Entry 7JWJ (X-ray diffraction, 3.25 A resolution); this record covers chains D and E of the 5 polymer chains in the assembly.

# Chain D
Molecule: B17.C1 TCR alpha chain
Organism: Mus musculus
Chain sequence (204 residues; each row starts with the number of its first residue; note: 18 numbers in that range are skipped by the numbering (no residue carries them; nothing is unmodelled there); numbering starts at 0):
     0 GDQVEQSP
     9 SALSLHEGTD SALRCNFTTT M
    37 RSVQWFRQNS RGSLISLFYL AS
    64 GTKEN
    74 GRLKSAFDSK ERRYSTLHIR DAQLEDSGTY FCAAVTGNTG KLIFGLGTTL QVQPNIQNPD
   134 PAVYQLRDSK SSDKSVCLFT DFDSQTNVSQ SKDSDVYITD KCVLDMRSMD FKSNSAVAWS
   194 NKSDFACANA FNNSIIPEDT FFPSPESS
Unresolved in the structure: 0-1, 216-221
Disulfide bonds: Cys23-Cys105, Cys150-Cys200

# Chain E
Molecule: B17.C1 TCR beta chain
Organism: Mus musculus
Chain sequence (245 residues; numbered 1 to 258; 13 numbers in that range are skipped by the numbering (no residue carries them; nothing is unmodelled there); the number before each row is that of its first residue):
     1 DTTVKQNPRY KLARVGKPVN LICSQTMNH
    37 DTMYWYQKKP NQAPKLLLFY YD
    63 KILNREADTF
    74 EKFQSSRP
    83 NNSFCSLYIG SAGLEYSAMY LCASSRGTIH SNTEVFFGKG TRLTVVEDLK NVFPPEVAVF
   143 EPSEAEISHT QKATLVCLAT GFYPDHVELS WWVNGKEVHS GVCTDPQPLK EQPALNDSRY
   203 ALSSRLRVSA TFWQNPRNHF RCQVQFYGLS ENDEWTQDRA KPVTQIVSAE AWGRAD
Unresolved in the structure: 1, 258
Disulfide bonds: Cys23-Cys104, Cys159-Cys224

# Chain D / chain E interface
Contacting residue pairs (103; chain D residue first):
  Arg37(D) - His112(E)  hydrogen bond (side chain-backbone)
  Arg37(D) - Ser113(E)
  Arg37(D) - Asn114(E)
  Ser38(D) - Asn114(E)
  Gln40(D) - Glu116(E)
  Gln40(D) - Val117(E)  hydrogen bond (side chain-backbone)
  Phe42(D) - Phe119(E)  hydrophobic
  Gln44(D) - Lys44(E)  hydrogen bond
  Arg47(D) - Arg9(E)  hydrogen bond (side chain-backbone)
  Arg47(D) - Tyr10(E)
  Arg47(D) - Met101(E)
  Arg47(D) - Lys121(E)  hydrogen bond (side chain-backbone)
  Arg47(D) - Gly122(E)  hydrogen bond (side chain-backbone)
  Arg47(D) - Thr123(E)
  Arg47(D) - Arg124(E)
  Gly48(D) - Lys44(E)  hydrogen bond (backbone-side chain)
  Ser49(D) - Leu103(E)
  Ser49(D) - Lys121(E)  hydrogen bond (side chain-backbone)
  Leu50(D) - Lys44(E)
  Ser52(D) - Glu116(E)
  Tyr55(D) - Asn114(E)  hydrogen bond (side chain-backbone)
  Tyr55(D) - Thr115(E)
  Tyr55(D) - Glu116(E)
  Phe104(D) - Gln48(E)
  Phe104(D) - Ala49(E)  hydrophobic
  Val108(D) - Asn114(E)
  Gly110(D) - His112(E)
  Asn111(D) - Ile111(E)
  Asn111(D) - His112(E)
  Thr112(D) - Phe55(E)
  Thr112(D) - Ile111(E)
  Thr112(D) - His112(E)
  Gly113(D) - Leu52(E)
  Gly113(D) - Phe55(E)
  Lys114(D) - Tyr40(E)
  Lys114(D) - Ser107(E)  hydrogen bond
  Lys114(D) - Thr110(E)
  Lys114(D) - Ile111(E)
  Lys114(D) - Ser113(E)  hydrogen bond (side chain-backbone)
  Lys114(D) - Thr115(E)  hydrogen bond (side chain-backbone)
  Lys114(D) - Val117(E)
  Leu115(D) - Tyr42(E)
  Leu115(D) - Val117(E)  hydrophobic
  Leu115(D) - Phe119(E)  hydrophobic
  Phe117(D) - Pro50(E)
  Phe117(D) - Phe119(E)  hydrophobic
  Gly118(D) - Ala49(E)
  Asp133(D) - His151(E)  salt bridge
  Tyr137(D) - Ser145(E)
  Tyr137(D) - Glu148(E)
  Tyr137(D) - His151(E)
  Gln138(D) - Ser145(E)
  Leu139(D) - Phe142(E)
  Leu139(D) - Glu143(E)
  Leu139(D) - Thr156(E)
  Arg140(D) - Phe142(E)
  Arg140(D) - Glu143(E)
  Arg140(D) - Glu146(E)  salt bridge
  Asp141(D) - Val141(E)
  Asp141(D) - Phe142(E)
  Ser142(D) - Val141(E)
  Ser142(D) - Glu143(E)
  Val149(D) - Phe142(E)  hydrophobic
  Leu151(D) - Thr156(E)
  Thr153(D) - Arg209(E)
  Asp154(D) - Arg209(E)  salt bridge
  Gln163(D) - Leu191(E)
  Ser167(D) - Glu193(E)
  Ser167(D) - Gln194(E)
  Tyr170(D) - Glu193(E)  hydrogen bond (side chain-backbone)
  Ile171(D) - Leu191(E)
  Thr172(D) - Asp187(E)
  Thr172(D) - Leu191(E)
  Thr172(D) - Ser205(E)
  Thr172(D) - Arg207(E)  hydrogen bond
  Asp173(D) - Asp187(E)
  Asp173(D) - Arg207(E)
  Cys175(D) - Cys185(E)  disulfide
  Cys175(D) - Arg207(E)
  Val176(D) - Cys185(E)
  Leu177(D) - Gly183(E)
  Leu177(D) - Cys185(E)  hydrophobic
  Leu177(D) - Arg209(E)
  Asp178(D) - Ser182(E)  hydrogen bond (backbone-side chain)
  Asp178(D) - Gly183(E)  hydrogen bond (backbone-backbone)
  Met179(D) - Lys154(E)
  Met179(D) - Ser182(E)
  Met179(D) - Arg209(E)
  Met179(D) - Val210(E)  hydrophobic
  Arg180(D) - Ser182(E)  hydrogen bond (backbone-side chain)
  Asp183(D) - Lys154(E)  salt bridge
  Asp183(D) - Arg209(E)  salt bridge
  Phe184(D) - Lys154(E)
  Ser186(D) - Arg209(E)
  Ser188(D) - Arg207(E)  hydrogen bond
  Val190(D) - Val158(E)  hydrophobic
  Val190(D) - Leu160(E)  hydrophobic
  Val190(D) - Ser205(E)
  Val190(D) - Arg207(E)
  Trp192(D) - Leu160(E)  hydrophobic
  Trp192(D) - Ala203(E)  hydrophobic
  Asp212(D) - His151(E)
  Phe214(D) - Ala147(E)  hydrophobic
Also at the interface, not in a pair above, chain D (54 interface residues in all): Lys147, Ala189
Also at the interface, not in a pair above, chain E (59 interface residues in all): Asn66, Gly120, Pro144, Thr152, Thr162, Val184, Thr186, Lys192, Ser211
Cross-chain cystine bridges: Cys175(D)-Cys185(E)

# In short
The interface between chain D and chain E involves 54 residues on one side and 59 on the other; the contacts
include 1 disulfide bond, 18 hydrogen bonds and 5 salt bridges. Polar pairs include Asp133(D)-His151(E),
Arg140(D)-Glu146(E) and Asp154(D)-Arg209(E).
Chain D is B17.C1 TCR alpha chain and chain E is B17.C1 TCR beta chain, both from Mus musculus; the structure,
Crystal Structure of B17-C1 TCR-H2Db, was determined by X-ray diffraction, deposited together with 7JWI.
